6YUO - chains A and B; structure by X-ray diffraction, 2.20 A resolution.

== Chain A (and B) ==
Molecule: SacC
From: Neisseria meningitidis serogroup A
Notes: chain B of this document is another copy of the same molecule, construct and numbering; everything in this record applies to it too
UniProt: O68216 (O68216_NEIMD); residues 1-247 here = UniProt positions 1-247
Chain sequence (255 residues; row label = number of the first residue in the row):
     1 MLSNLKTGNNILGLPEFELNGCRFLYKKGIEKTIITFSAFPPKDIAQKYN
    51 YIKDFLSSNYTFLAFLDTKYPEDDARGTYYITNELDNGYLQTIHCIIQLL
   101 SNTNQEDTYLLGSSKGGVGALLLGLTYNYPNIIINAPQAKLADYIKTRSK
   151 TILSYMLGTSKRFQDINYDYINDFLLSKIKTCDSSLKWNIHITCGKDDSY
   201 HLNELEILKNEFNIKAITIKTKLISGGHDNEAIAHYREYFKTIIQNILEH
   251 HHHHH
Unresolved in the structure: 159-163, 247-255 (chain B: 245-255)
Construct notes: expression tag (248-255)
Reported in the primary citation:
  - mutagenesis - Q138A, D198A: decreased catalytic activity on +CPS
  - mutagenesis - Q138A, D198A: decreased catalytic activity on -CPS
  - mutagenesis - H201A: decreased catalytic activity
  - mutagenesis - S114A, R148A, H228A: abolished catalytic activity on CPS

== Chain A / chain B interface ==
Pairs across the interface (41):
  Met1(A) - Gln98(B)  hydrogen bond (backbone-backbone)
  Met1(A) - Ser101(B)
  Met1(A) - Asn102(B)
  Met1(A) - Thr103(B)
  Met1(A) - Asn104(B)
  Leu2(A) - Gln98(B)
  Asn4(A) - Asn104(B)  hydrogen bond
  Leu19(A) - Cys95(B)  hydrophobic
  Leu19(A) - Gln98(B)
  Leu19(A) - Leu99(B)  hydrophobic
  Asn20(A) - Gln91(B)
  Asn20(A) - His94(B)
  Asn20(A) - Cys95(B)  hydrogen bond
  Asn20(A) - Tyr127(B)
  Gly88(A) - Gln91(B)  hydrogen bond (backbone-side chain)
  Gln91(A) - Asn20(B)  hydrogen bond
  Gln91(A) - Gly88(B)  hydrogen bond (side chain-backbone)
  Gln91(A) - Gln91(B)
  Gln91(A) - Thr92(B)  hydrogen bond
  Thr92(A) - Gln91(B)  hydrogen bond
  His94(A) - Leu19(B)
  Cys95(A) - Leu19(B)  hydrophobic
  Cys95(A) - Cys95(B)  hydrophobic
  Cys95(A) - Leu99(B)
  Ile96(A) - Leu99(B)  hydrophobic
  Gln98(A) - Met1(B)  hydrogen bond (backbone-backbone)
  Gln98(A) - Leu2(B)  hydrogen bond (backbone-backbone)
  Gln98(A) - Leu5(B)
  Gln98(A) - Leu19(B)
  Leu99(A) - Leu2(B)  hydrophobic
  Leu99(A) - Leu5(B)  hydrophobic
  Leu99(A) - Leu19(B)  hydrophobic
  Leu99(A) - Ile96(B)  hydrophobic
  Leu99(A) - Leu99(B)  hydrophobic
  Leu100(A) - Leu99(B)  hydrophobic
  Ser101(A) - Met1(B)
  Asn102(A) - Met1(B)
  Thr103(A) - Met1(B)
  Asn104(A) - Met1(B)
  Asn104(A) - Asn4(B)  hydrogen bond
  Tyr127(A) - Asn20(B)
Interface residues without a listed pair, chain A (22 interface residues in all): Leu5, Asp86, Gln105
Interface residues without a listed pair, chain B (21 interface residues in all): Asp86, Leu100

== Summary ==
22 residues of chain A and 21 residues of chain B are in contact, with 11 hydrogen bonds. Polar pairs include
Asn4(A)-Asn104(B), Asn20(A)-Cys95(B) and Gly88(A)-Gln91(B). From the paper: S114A, R148A and H228A of chain A
abolish catalytic activity on CPS; Q138A and D198A of chain A reduce catalytic activity on +CPS.
Both chains are SacC (Neisseria meningitidis serogroup A). Entry 6YUO (Capsule O-acetyltransferase of
Neisseria meningitidis serogroup A in complex with caged Gadolinium) was determined by X-ray diffraction (same
publication as 6YUQ, 6YUS and 6YUV).
